PDB entry 8E1M | electron microscopy, 2.90 A resolution | chains C and H of the 5 polymer chains in the assembly

# Chain C
Protein: Mitochondrial import inner membrane translocase subunit TIM44
Organism: Saccharomyces cerevisiae
UniProtKB: A0A6A5Q2Y5 (A0A6A5Q2Y5_YEASX); residues 1-431 here = UniProt positions 1-431
Amino-acid sequence (431 residues; numbered 1 to 431; the number before each row is that of its first residue):
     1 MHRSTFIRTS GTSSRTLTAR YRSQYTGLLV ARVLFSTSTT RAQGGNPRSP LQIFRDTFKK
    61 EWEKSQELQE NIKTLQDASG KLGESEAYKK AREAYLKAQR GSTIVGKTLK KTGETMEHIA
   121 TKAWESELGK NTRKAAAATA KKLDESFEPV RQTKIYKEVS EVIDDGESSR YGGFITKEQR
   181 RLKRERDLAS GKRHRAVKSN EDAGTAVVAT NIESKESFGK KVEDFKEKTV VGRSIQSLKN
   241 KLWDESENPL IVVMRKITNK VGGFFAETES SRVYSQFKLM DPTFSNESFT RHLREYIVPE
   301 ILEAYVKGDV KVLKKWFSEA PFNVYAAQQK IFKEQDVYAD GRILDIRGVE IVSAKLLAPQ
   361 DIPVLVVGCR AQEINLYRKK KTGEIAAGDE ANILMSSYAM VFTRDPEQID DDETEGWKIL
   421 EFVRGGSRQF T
Not modelled in the structure: 1-106, 194-254

# Chain H
Protein: Antibody Fab fragment heavy chain
Organism: Mus musculus
Notes: antibody fragment or engineered binder
Amino-acid sequence (238 residues; each row starts with the number of its first residue):
     1 MAVLVLLLCL VTFPSCVLSQ VQLKQSGPGL VQPSQSLSIT CTVSGFSLTT YGVHWVRQSP
    61 GKGLEWLGVM WRGGSTDFNA AFMSRLSITK DNSKSQVFFK MNSLQADDTA IYYCARYGNY
   121 DAMDYWGQGT SVTVSSAKTT PPSVYPLAPG SAAQTNSMVT LGCLVKGYFP EPVTVTWNSG
   181 SLSSGVHTFP AVLQSDLYTL SSSVTVPSSP RPSETVTCNV AHPASSTKVD KKIVPRDC
Not modelled in the structure: 1-19, 137-238
Cystine bridges: C41-C114

# How chain C and chain H interact
Contacting residue pairs (22; chain C residue first):
  E267(C) - Y51(H)  hydrogen bond
  E269(C) - R72(H)  salt bridge
  R272(C) - T50(H)  hydrogen bond (side chain-backbone)
  R272(C) - Y51(H)
  R272(C) - R72(H)
  R272(C) - G118(H)  hydrogen bond (side chain-backbone)
  R272(C) - N119(H)  hydrogen bond
  Q276(C) - N119(H)  hydrogen bond
  L356(C) - R72(H)  hydrogen bond (backbone-side chain)
  L356(C) - N119(H)
  P359(C) - W71(H)
  P359(C) - Y117(H)
  P359(C) - D121(H)
  Q360(C) - Y120(H)  hydrogen bond (backbone-backbone)
  Q360(C) - D121(H)  hydrogen bond (backbone-backbone)
  D361(C) - R72(H)  salt bridge
  D361(C) - Y117(H)
  D361(C) - G118(H)
  D361(C) - N119(H)
  D361(C) - Y120(H)  hydrogen bond (backbone-backbone)
  P363(C) - Y120(H)
  R404(C) - Y120(H)
Interface residues without a listed pair, chain C (13 interface residues in all): T268, I362, T403

# Overview
Chain C and chain H form an interface of 13 and 9 residues respectively; the contacts include 9 hydrogen bonds
and 2 salt bridges. Polar contacts include E269(C)-R72(H), D361(C)-R72(H) and E267(C)-Y51(H).
Chain C is Mitochondrial import inner membrane translocase subunit TIM44 (Saccharomyces cerevisiae) and chain
H is Antibody Fab fragment heavy chain (Mus musculus); the structure, Cryo-EM structure of the endogenous core
TIM23 complex from S. cerevisiae, was determined by electron microscopy together with 8SCX from the same
study.
